5O8Q - chains A and E of the 4 polymer chains in the assembly; structure by X-ray diffraction, 2.22 A resolution.

Chain A (and E):
Protein: Alcohol dehydrogenase
Source organism: Rhodococcus sp. M8
Notes: chain E of this document is another copy of the same molecule, construct and numbering; everything in this record applies to it too
UniProt: A0A1Q8I6M1 (A0A1Q8I6M1_9NOCA); residues 1-345 here = UniProt positions 1-345
Chain sequence (352 residues; each row starts with the number of its first residue):
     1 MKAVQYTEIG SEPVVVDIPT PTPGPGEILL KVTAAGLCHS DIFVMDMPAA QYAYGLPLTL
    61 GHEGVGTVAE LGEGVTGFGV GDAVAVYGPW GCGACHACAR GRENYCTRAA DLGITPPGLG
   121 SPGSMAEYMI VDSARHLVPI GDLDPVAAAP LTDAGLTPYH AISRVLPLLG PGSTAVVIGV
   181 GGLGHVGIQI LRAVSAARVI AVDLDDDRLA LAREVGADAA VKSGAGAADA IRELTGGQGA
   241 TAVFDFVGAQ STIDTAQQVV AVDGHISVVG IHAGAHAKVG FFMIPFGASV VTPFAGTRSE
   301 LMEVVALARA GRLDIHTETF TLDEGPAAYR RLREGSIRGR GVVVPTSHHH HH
Disordered / not traced: 346-352
Differences from the reference sequence: engineered mutation F294 (Tyr in A0A1Q8I6M1), A295 (Trp in A0A1Q8I6M1); expression tag (346-352)
Metal / ion sites: Zn2+ site 1: C38, D153; Zn2+ site 2: C92, C95, C98, C106
Residues lining bound ligands: NAD (nicotinamide-adenine-dinucleotide): C38, H39, D153, T157, I178, G179, V180, G181, G182, L183, G184, D203, L204, D205, R208, S223, F246, V247, S251, T252, V269, G270, I271, P293, F294, A295, L332, G339, R340
Reported in the primary citation:
  - Zn2+ coordination: C38, H62, C92, C95, C98, C106, D153
  - conformationally variable residues (side-chain flip): H62
  - mutagenesis - W295A: decreased catalytic activity
  - mutagenesis - Y294F: unchanged catalytic activity
  - mutagenesis - Y54W: increased catalytic activity

Interface between chain A and chain E:
Contacting residue pairs - 65 pairs, chain A then chain E:
  F43(A) - F282(E)  hydrophobic
  R102(A) - D263(E)  salt bridge
  Y105(A) - V262(E)  hydrophobic
  Y105(A) - D263(E)
  Y105(A) - G287(E)
  R164(A) - D263(E)  salt bridge
  R164(A) - G287(E)  hydrogen bond (side chain-backbone)
  V262(A) - Y105(E)  hydrophobic
  D263(A) - R102(E)  salt bridge
  D263(A) - Y105(E)
  D263(A) - R164(E)  salt bridge
  V268(A) - F281(E)
  V269(A) - F281(E)
  G270(A) - F281(E)
  I271(A) - F281(E)  hydrophobic
  G274(A) - M283(E)
  A275(A) - G280(E)
  H276(A) - K278(E)
  H276(A) - V279(E)
  H276(A) - G280(E)
  H276(A) - M283(E)
  A277(A) - A277(E)
  A277(A) - K278(E)
  A277(A) - V279(E)  hydrogen bond (backbone-backbone)
  K278(A) - H276(E)
  K278(A) - A277(E)
  V279(A) - H276(E)
  V279(A) - A277(E)  hydrogen bond (backbone-backbone)
  V279(A) - V279(E)  hydrophobic
  V279(A) - V290(E)  hydrophobic
  G280(A) - A275(E)
  G280(A) - H276(E)
  G280(A) - T292(E)
  F281(A) - V268(E)
  F281(A) - V269(E)
  F281(A) - G270(E)
  F281(A) - I271(E)  hydrophobic
  F281(A) - T292(E)
  F281(A) - P293(E)
  F282(A) - F43(E)  hydrophobic
  M283(A) - G274(E)
  M283(A) - H276(E)
  P285(A) - T292(E)
  F286(A) - Y105(E)
  F286(A) - T292(E)
  F286(A) - F294(E)  hydrophobic
  G287(A) - Y105(E)
  G287(A) - R164(E)  hydrogen bond (backbone-side chain)
  G287(A) - V291(E)
  G287(A) - T292(E)  hydrogen bond (backbone-backbone)
  A288(A) - V291(E)
  S289(A) - V290(E)
  S289(A) - V291(E)
  V290(A) - V279(E)  hydrophobic
  V290(A) - S289(E)
  V290(A) - V290(E)  hydrogen bond (backbone-backbone)
  V291(A) - G287(E)
  V291(A) - A288(E)
  V291(A) - S289(E)
  T292(A) - G280(E)
  T292(A) - F281(E)
  T292(A) - F286(E)
  T292(A) - G287(E)  hydrogen bond (backbone-backbone)
  P293(A) - F281(E)
  F294(A) - F286(E)  hydrophobic
Interface residues without a listed pair, chain A (31 interface residues in all): I284
Interface residues without a listed pair, chain E (31 interface residues in all): I284, P285

In short:
The chain A/chain E interface involves 31 residues from each chain, with 7 hydrogen bonds and 4 salt bridges.
Polar pairs include R102(A)-D263(E), R164(A)-D263(E) and R164(A)-G287(E). Chain A binds NAD. From the paper:
W295A of chain A reduces catalytic activity; Zn2+ coordination by C38(A), H62(A) and C92(A) among others; 3
substitutions were tested in all.
Chain A and chain E are both Alcohol dehydrogenase (Rhodococcus sp. M8); the structure, Crystal structure of
R. ruber ADH-A, mutant Y294F, W295A, was determined by X-ray diffraction (same publication as 5O8H, 5O9D and
5O9F).
